PDB entry 1W8J | X-ray diffraction, 2.70 A resolution | chain A

Chain A:
Molecule: Myosin va
Source organism: Gallus gallus
Notes: fragment: motor domain, residues 1-766
Reference sequence: Q02440 (MY5A_CHICK); residue numbers follow UniProt; this construct covers 1-766
Sequence (766 residues; numbered 1 to 766; the number before each row is that of its first residue):
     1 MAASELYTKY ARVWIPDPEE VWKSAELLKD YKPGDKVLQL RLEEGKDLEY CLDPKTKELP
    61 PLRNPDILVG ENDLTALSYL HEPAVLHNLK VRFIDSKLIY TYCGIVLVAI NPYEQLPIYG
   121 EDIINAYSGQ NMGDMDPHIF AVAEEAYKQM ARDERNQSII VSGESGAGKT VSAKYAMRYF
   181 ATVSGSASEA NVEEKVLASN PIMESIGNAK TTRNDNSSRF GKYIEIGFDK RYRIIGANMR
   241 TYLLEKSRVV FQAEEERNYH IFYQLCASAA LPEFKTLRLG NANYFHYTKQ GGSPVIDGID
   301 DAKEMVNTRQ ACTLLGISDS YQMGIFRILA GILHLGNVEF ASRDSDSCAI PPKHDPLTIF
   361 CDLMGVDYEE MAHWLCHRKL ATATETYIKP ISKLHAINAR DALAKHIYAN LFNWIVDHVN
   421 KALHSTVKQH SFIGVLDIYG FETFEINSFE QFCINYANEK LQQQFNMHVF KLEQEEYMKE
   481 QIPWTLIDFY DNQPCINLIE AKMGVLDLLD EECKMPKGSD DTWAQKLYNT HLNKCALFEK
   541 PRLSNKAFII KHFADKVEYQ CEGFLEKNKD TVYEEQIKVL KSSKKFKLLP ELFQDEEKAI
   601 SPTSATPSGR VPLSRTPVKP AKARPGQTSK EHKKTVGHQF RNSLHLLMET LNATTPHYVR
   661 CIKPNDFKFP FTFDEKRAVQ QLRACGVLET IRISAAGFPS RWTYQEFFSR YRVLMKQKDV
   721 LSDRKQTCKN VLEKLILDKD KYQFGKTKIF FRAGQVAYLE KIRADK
Not modelled in the structure: 1, 43-46, 185-190, 595-627
UniProt features mapped onto this chain:
  - region: Leu644 to Asp666 (Actin-binding)
  - binding site (ATP): Gly163 to Thr170
From the paper describing this entry:
  - conformationally variable residues (domain motion, helix shift, loop rearrangement): Ser184 to Asn191, His424 to His430, Phe553, Asp570
  - contacts within the chain: Gly163-Ile438 (backbone contact), Ser165-Ser217, Lys169-Asp437, Tyr223-Thr650

In short:
From UniProt: 8 ATP-binding residues. The paper reports conformational variability at Ser184, His424 and
Phe553 among others; contacts within the chain involving Gly163, Ile438 and Ser165 among others.
Chain A is Myosin va (Gallus gallus); the structure, Crystal Structure Of Myosin V Motor Domain -
Nucleotide-Free, was determined by X-ray diffraction, deposited together with 1W7I and 1W7J.
